PDB entry 4LF4 | X-ray diffraction, 3.34 A resolution | chains A and M of the 21 polymer chains in the assembly

[Chain A]
Molecule: 16S rRNA
Source organism: Thermus thermophilus
Sequence (1522 nucleotides; numbered 0 to 1544 plus 20 insertion-coded residues; 43 numbers in that range are skipped by the numbering (no residue carries them; nothing is unmodelled there); the number before each row is that of its first residue; a row labelled like 190A-190L holds insertion residues (190A, then the next letters in order); numbering starts at 0):
     0 UUUGUUGGAGAGUUUGAUCCUGGCUCAGGGUGAACGCUGGCGGCGUGCCU
    50 AAGACAUGCAAGUCGUGCGGG
    73 CCGCGGGGUUUU
    88 ACUCCG
    95 UGGUC
   101 AGCGGCGGACGGGUGAGUAACGCGUGGGU
  129A G
   130 ACCUACCCGGAAGAGGGGGACAACCCGGGGAAACUCGGGCUAAUCCCCCA
   180 UGUGGACCCGC
190A-190L CCCUUGGGGUGU
   191 GUCCAAAGGGCUUU
   216 GCCCGCUUCCGGAUGGGCCCGCGUCCCAUCAGCUAGUUGGUGGGGUAAUG
   266 GCCCACCAAGGCGACGACGGGUAGCCGGUCUGAGAGGAUGGCCGGCCACA
   316 GGGGCACUGAGACACGGGCCCCACUCCUACGGGAGGCAGCAGUUAGGAAU
   366 CUUCCGCAAUGGGCGCAAGCCUGACGGAGCGACGCCGCUUGGAGGAAGAA
   416 GCCCUUCGGGGUGUAAACUCCUGAA
   442 CCCGGGACGAAACCCCCGACGA
   474 GGGGACUGACGGUACCGGG
   494 GUAAUAGCGCCGGCCAACUCCGUGCCAGCAGCCGCGGUAAUACGGAGGGC
   544 GCGAGCGUUACCCGGAUUCACUGGGCGUAAAGGGCGUGUAGGCGGCCUGG
   594 GGCGUCCCAUGUGAAAGACCACGGCUCAACCGUGGGGGAGCGUGGGAUAC
   644 GCUCAGGCUAGACGGUGGGAGAGGGUGGUGGAAUUCCCGGAGUAGCGGUG
   694 AAAUGCGCAGAUACCGGGAGGAACGCCGAUGGCGAAGGCAGCCACCUGGU
   744 CCACCCGUGACGCUGAGGCGCGAAAGCGUGGGGAGCAAACCGGAUUAGAU
   794 ACCCGGGUAGUCCACGCCCUAAACGAUGCGCGCUAGGUCUCUGGGUCU
   848 CCUGGGGGCCGAAGCUAACGCGUUAAGCGCGCCGCCUGGGGAGUACGGCC
   898 GCAAGGCUGAAACUCAAAGGAAUUGACGGGGGCCCGCACAAGCGGUGGAG
   948 CAUGUGGUUUAAUUCGAAGXAACGCGAAGAACCUUACCAGGCCUUGACAU
   998 GCUAGG
 1003A G
  1004 AACCCGGGUGAAAGCCUGGGGUGCCCC
1030A-1030D GCGA
  1031 GGGGAGCCCUAGCACAGGUGCUGCAUGGCCGUCGUCAGCUCGUGCCGUGA
  1081 GGUGUUGGGUUAAGUCCCGCAACGAGCGCAACCCCCGCCGUUAGUUGCCA
  1131 GCGGUUCGGCCGGGCACUCUAACGGGACUGCCCGCGAAA
  1171 GCGGGAGGAAGGAGGGGACGACGUCUGGUCAGCAUGGCCCUUACGGCCUG
  1221 GGCGACACACGUGCUACAAUGCCCACUACAAAGCGAUGCCACCCGGCAAC
  1271 GGGGAGCUAAUCGCAAAAAGGUGGGCCCAGUUCGGAUUGGGGUCUGCAAC
  1321 CCGACCCCAUGAAGCCGGAAUCGCUAGUAAUCGCGGAUCAG
 1361A C
  1362 CAUGCCGCGGUGAAUACGUUCCCGGGCCUUGUACACACXGCCXGUXACGC
  1412 CAUGGGAGCGGGCUCUACCCGAAGUCGCCGGG
  1446 AGCCUACGGG
  1459 CAGGCGCCGAGGGUAGGGCCCGUGACUGGGGCGAAGUCGUAACAAGGUAG
  1509 CUGUACCGGAAGGUGCGGCUGGAU
 1532A C
  1533 CA
  1536 CUCCUUUCU
Disordered / not traced: 0-4, 1532A, 1536-1538
Sequence notes: conflict C1533 (A2157 in M26923.1), A1534 (C2158 in M26923.1)
Modified residues: PSU (pseudouridine-5'-monophosphate) at position 516, 7MG (7N-methyl-8-hydroguanosine-5'-monophosphate) at position 527, M2G (N2-dimethylguanosine-5'-monophosphate) at position 966, 5MC (5-methylcytidine-5'-monophosphate) at position 967, 2MG (2N-methylguanosine-5'-monophosphate) at position 1207, 5MC (5-methylcytidine-5'-monophosphate) at position 1400, 4OC (4n,o2'-methylcytidine-5'-monophosphate) at position 1402, 5MC (5-methylcytidine-5'-monophosphate) at position 1404, 5MC (5-methylcytidine-5'-monophosphate) at position 1407, UR3 (3-methyluridine-5'-monophoshate) at position 1498, PSU (pseudouridine-5'-monophosphate) at position 1540, PSU (pseudouridine-5'-monophosphate) at position 1541
Bound ions: Mg2+ site 1: U12, G22; Mg2+ site 2: U12, C526, A914; Mg2+ site 3 near G21 (its only coordinating residue here); Mg2+ site 4: C48, G115; Mg2+ site 5 near A53 (its only coordinating residue here); Mg2+ site 6: G61, U62, G105; Mg2+ site 7 near G107 (its only coordinating residue here); Mg2+ site 8: A109, G331; Mg2+ site 9: A116, G117, G289; Mg2+ site 10: C121, G124, U125, G236; Mg2+ site 11 near G157 (its only coordinating residue here); Mg2+ site 12: C174, C175; 65 more Mg2+ sites not listed; 3 more K+ sites not listed
Small-molecule neighbours: gentamicin c1a (LLL; (2R,3R,4R,5R)-2-((1S,2S,3R,4S,6R)-4,6-diamino-3-((2R,3R,6S)-3-amino-6-(aminomethyl)-tetrahydro-2H-pyran-2-yloxy)-2-hydr oxycyclohexyloxy)-5-methyl-4-(methylamino)-tetrahydro-2H-pyran-3,5-diol): 5MC_1404, G1405, U1406, 5MC_1407, A1408, C1409, G1491, A1492, A1493, G1494, U1495

[Chain M]
Molecule: ribosomal protein S13
Source organism: Thermus thermophilus
UniProt: P80377 (RS13_THET8); numbering as in UniProt (aligned over 1-126)
Amino-acid sequence (126 residues; numbered 1 to 126; the number before each row is that of its first residue):
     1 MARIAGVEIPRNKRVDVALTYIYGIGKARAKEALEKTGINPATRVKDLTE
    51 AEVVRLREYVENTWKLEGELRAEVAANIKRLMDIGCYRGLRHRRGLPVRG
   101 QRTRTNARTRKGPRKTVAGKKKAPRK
Disordered / not traced: 1, 120-126
Bound ions: Mg2+: Thr20, Ile22, Ile25 (shared with U1330(A) of chain A)

[Chain A / chain M interface]
Residue-residue contacts (88):
  G947(A) - Arg108(M)  phosphate contact
  G947(A) - Thr109(M)  phosphate contact
  C948(A) - Asn106(M)  base contact
  C948(A) - Ala107(M)  phosphate contact
  C948(A) - Arg108(M)  hydrogen bond to the phosphate
  C948(A) - Thr109(M)  hydrogen bond to the phosphate
  A949(A) - Gln101(M)  phosphate contact
  A949(A) - Asn106(M)  base contact
  U950(A) - Arg102(M)  salt bridge to the phosphate
  U950(A) - Thr105(M)  hydrogen bond to the base
  U950(A) - Asn106(M)  base contact
  G951(A) - Arg102(M)  salt bridge to the phosphate
  G951(A) - Thr105(M)  base contact
  U952(A) - Arg104(M)  hydrogen bond to the base
  U952(A) - Thr105(M)  base contact
  G953(A) - Arg104(M)  salt bridge to the phosphate
  G954(A) - Arg104(M)  base contact
  A1225(A) - Arg102(M)  phosphate contact
  A1225(A) - Thr103(M)  hydrogen bond to the phosphate
  A1225(A) - Arg104(M)  phosphate contact
  C1226(A) - Arg91(M)  salt bridge to the phosphate
  C1226(A) - Leu96(M)  phosphate contact
  C1226(A) - Thr103(M)  hydrogen bond to the phosphate
  C1226(A) - Arg104(M)  base contact
  C1226(A) - Lys111(M)  hydrogen bond to the sugar
  A1227(A) - Leu96(M)  phosphate contact
  A1227(A) - Lys111(M)  phosphate contact
  A1227(A) - Lys115(M)  phosphate contact
  A1227(A) - Val117(M)  base contact
  C1228(A) - Arg104(M)  hydrogen bond to the base
  C1228(A) - Arg108(M)  salt bridge to the phosphate
  C1228(A) - Lys111(M)  salt bridge to the phosphate
  C1228(A) - Lys115(M)  hydrogen bond to the phosphate
  C1228(A) - Thr116(M)  hydrogen bond to the phosphate
  C1228(A) - Val117(M)  sugar contact
  A1229(A) - Arg104(M)  base contact
  A1229(A) - Thr105(M)  base contact
  A1229(A) - Arg114(M)  salt bridge to the phosphate
  A1229(A) - Thr116(M)  hydrogen bond to the phosphate
  C1230(A) - Thr105(M)  base contact
  G1295(A) - Arg14(M)  sugar contact
  C1296(A) - Arg14(M)  sugar contact
  C1296(A) - Arg44(M)  salt bridge to the phosphate
  C1297(A) - Arg44(M)  salt bridge to the phosphate
  U1301(A) - Lys13(M)  hydrogen bond to the phosphate
  U1302(A) - Lys13(M)  salt bridge to the phosphate
  U1302(A) - Arg14(M)  base contact
  U1302(A) - Val17(M)  phosphate contact
  U1302(A) - Tyr21(M)  hydrogen bond to the phosphate
  U1302(A) - Lys27(M)  sugar contact
  A1306(A) - Thr109(M)  sugar contact
  U1307(A) - Gln101(M)  hydrogen bond to the phosphate
  U1307(A) - Thr109(M)  sugar contact
  U1307(A) - Arg110(M)  phosphate contact
  U1308(A) - His92(M)  hydrogen bond to the phosphate
  U1308(A) - Pro97(M)  phosphate contact
  U1308(A) - Val98(M)  hydrogen bond to the phosphate
  U1308(A) - Arg99(M)  hydrogen bond to the base
  U1308(A) - Gln101(M)  hydrogen bond to the phosphate
  U1308(A) - Arg110(M)  phosphate contact
  G1309(A) - Val74(M)  sugar contact
  G1309(A) - Asn77(M)  hydrogen bond to the sugar
  G1309(A) - Ile78(M)  sugar contact
  G1309(A) - Leu81(M)  phosphate contact
  G1309(A) - Arg88(M)  salt bridge to the phosphate
  G1309(A) - His92(M)  salt bridge to the phosphate
  G1309(A) - Arg99(M)  salt bridge to the phosphate
  G1310(A) - Asn77(M)  sugar contact
  G1310(A) - Arg88(M)  salt bridge to the phosphate
  C1321(A) - Tyr87(M)  sugar contact
  C1322(A) - Gly100(M)  sugar contact
  G1323(A) - Arg99(M)  phosphate contact
  G1323(A) - Gly100(M)  phosphate contact
  C1328(A) - Ala28(M)  phosphate contact
  C1328(A) - Arg29(M)  sugar contact
  A1329(A) - Tyr23(M)  phosphate contact
  A1329(A) - Gly24(M)  sugar contact
  A1329(A) - Ile25(M)  phosphate contact
  A1329(A) - Gly26(M)  hydrogen bond to the phosphate
  A1329(A) - Lys27(M)  phosphate contact
  A1329(A) - Ala28(M)  phosphate contact
  A1329(A) - Arg29(M)  hydrogen bond to the phosphate
  A1329(A) - Leu70(M)  sugar contact
  U1330(A) - Ile22(M)  phosphate contact
  U1330(A) - Tyr23(M)  phosphate contact
  U1330(A) - Gly24(M)  phosphate contact
  U1330(A) - Ile25(M)  hydrogen bond to the phosphate
  U1330(A) - Gly26(M)  phosphate contact
Interface residues without a listed pair, chain A (34 interface residues in all): A946, C1320, G1331, A1332
Interface residues without a listed pair, chain M (45 interface residues in all): Thr20, Arg80, Pro113

[In short]
34 residues of chain A and 45 residues of chain M are in contact, with 22 hydrogen bonds and 14 salt bridges.
Polar contacts include U950(A)-Thr105(M), U952(A)-Arg104(M) and C1228(A)-Arg104(M). Chain A binds gentamicin
c1a. U12(A) and G22(A) coordinate Mg2+ site 1.
Chain A is 16S rRNA and chain M is ribosomal protein S13, both from Thermus thermophilus; the structure,
Crystal Structure of 30S ribosomal subunit from Thermus thermophilus, was determined by X-ray diffraction.
